4A12 - chains B and C of the 6 polymer chains in the assembly; structure by X-ray diffraction, 3.15 A resolution.

[Chain B (and C)]
Protein: Transcription factor fapr
Organism: Staphylococcus aureus
Notes: chain C of this document is another copy of the same molecule, construct and numbering; everything in this record applies to it too
Reference sequence: D6UB50 (D6UB50_STAAU); residue numbers follow UniProt; this construct covers 1-190
Sequence (190 residues; row label = number of the first residue in the row):
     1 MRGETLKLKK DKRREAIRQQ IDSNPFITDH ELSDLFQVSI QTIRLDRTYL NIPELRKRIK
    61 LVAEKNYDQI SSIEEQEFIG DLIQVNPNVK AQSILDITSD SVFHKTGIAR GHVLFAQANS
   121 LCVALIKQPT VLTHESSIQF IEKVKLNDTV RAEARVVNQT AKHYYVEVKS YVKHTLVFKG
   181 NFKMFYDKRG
Disordered / not traced: 1-3
Modified / non-standard residues: Mse1 (selenomethionine); Mse184 (selenomethionine; parent Met)
From the paper describing this entry:
  - binding site for Fapr promoter: Lys10, Arg13, Gln41, Arg56
  - mutagenesis - R110A: decreased growth
  - mutagenesis - G111V/L132W: abolished growth

[How chain B and chain C interact]
Contacting residue pairs - 5 pairs, chain B then chain C:
  Leu45(B) with Leu45(C), hydrophobic
  Thr48(B) with Tyr49(C)
  Tyr49(B) with Thr48(C); Asn51(C), hydrogen bond
  Asn51(B) with Tyr49(C), hydrogen bond

[Overview]
The chain B/chain C interface involves 4 residues from each chain, with 2 hydrogen bonds. The hydrogen-bonded
pair is Tyr49(B)-Asn51(C). The paper reports a binding site for Fapr promoter at Lys10(B), Arg13(B) and
Gln41(B) among others; R110A of chain B reduces growth.
Chain B and chain C are both Transcription factor fapr (Staphylococcus aureus); the structure, Structure of
the global transcription regulator FapR from Staphylococcus aureus in complex with DNA operator, was
determined by X-ray diffraction (same publication as 4A0X, 4A0Y and 4A0Z).
